Entry 5OYI (electron microscopy, 8.20 A resolution (very low resolution: no residue pairs are listed; an interface is given only as per-side residue counts)); this record covers chains 3 and L of the 15 polymer chains in the assembly.

Chain 3 (and L):
Protein: Genome polyprotein
Source organism: Foot-and-mouth disease virus (strain A10-61)
Notes: EC 3.4.22.46, 3.6.1.15, 3.4.22.28, 2.7.7.48; chain L of this document is another copy of the same molecule, construct and numbering; everything in this record applies to it too
UniProtKB: P03306 (POLG_FMDV1); residues 1-221 here correspond to UniProt positions 505-725 (UniProt number = residue number + 504)
Amino-acid sequence (221 residues; row label = number of the first residue in the row):
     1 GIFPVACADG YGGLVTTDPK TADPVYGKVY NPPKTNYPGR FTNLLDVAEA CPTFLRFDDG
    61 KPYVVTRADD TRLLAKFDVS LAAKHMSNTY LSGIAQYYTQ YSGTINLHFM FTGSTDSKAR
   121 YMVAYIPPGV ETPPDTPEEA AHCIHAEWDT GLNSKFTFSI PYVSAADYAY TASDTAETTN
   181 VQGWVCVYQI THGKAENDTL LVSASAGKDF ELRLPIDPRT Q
Curated features (UniProtKB/Swiss-Prot):
  - site: Q221 (Cleavage)

Chain 3 / chain L interface:
At this resolution (8 A) residue pairs are not listed: 14 residues of chain 3 and 13 of chain L lie at the interface.

Overview:
Chain 3 and chain L form an interface of 14 and 13 residues respectively.
Both chains are Genome polyprotein (Foot-and-mouth disease virus (strain A10-61)). Entry 5OYI (FMDV A10
dissociated pentamer) was determined by electron microscopy together with 5OWX from the same study.
